PDB entry 5T8O | X-ray diffraction, 2.41 A resolution | chain A

[Chain A]
Molecule: Mitogen-activated protein kinase kinase kinase 14
Organism: Mus musculus
Notes: EC 2.7.11.25
UniProt: Q9WUL6 (M3K14_MOUSE); numbering as in UniProt (aligned over 329-675)
Amino-acid sequence (349 residues; row label = number of the first residue in the row):
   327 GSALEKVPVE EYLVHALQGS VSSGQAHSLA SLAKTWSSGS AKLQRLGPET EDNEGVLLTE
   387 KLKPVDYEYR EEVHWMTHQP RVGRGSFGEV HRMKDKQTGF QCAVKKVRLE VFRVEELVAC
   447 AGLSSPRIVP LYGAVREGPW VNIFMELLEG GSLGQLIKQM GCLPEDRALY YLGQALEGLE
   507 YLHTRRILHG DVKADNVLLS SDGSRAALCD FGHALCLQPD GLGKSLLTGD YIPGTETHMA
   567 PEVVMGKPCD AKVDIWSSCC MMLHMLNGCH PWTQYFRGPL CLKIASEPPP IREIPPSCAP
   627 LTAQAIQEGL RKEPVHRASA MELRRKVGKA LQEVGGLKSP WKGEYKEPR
Unresolved in the structure: 327-333, 364-377, 545-548
Differences from the reference sequence: expression tag (327-328)
Swiss-Prot annotation at these positions:
  - active site: Asp517 (Proton acceptor)
  - binding site (ATP): Val408 to Val416, Lys431
  - modified residue: Thr561 (Phosphothreonine)
Small-molecule neighbours: 76Z (10-(3-methyl-3-oxidanyl-but-1-ynyl)-5,6-dihydroimidazo[1,2-d][1,4]benzoxazepine-2-carboxamide): Arg410, Gly411, Glu415, Val416, Ala429, Lys431, Glu442, Cys446, Val455, Ile469, Met471, Glu472, Leu473, Leu474, Asp521, Leu524, Cys535, Asp536, Phe537

[In short]
Ligands of chain A: compound 76Z. From UniProt: active-site residue Asp517 and 10 ATP-binding residues.
Chain A is Mitogen-activated protein kinase kinase kinase 14 (Mus musculus); the structure, Crystal structure
of murine NF-kappaB inducing kinase (NIK) bound to Imidazobenzoxepin Compound 3, was determined by X-ray
diffraction (same publication as 5T8F, 5T8P and 5T8Q).
